Entry 8QOZ (electron microscopy, 3.10 A resolution); this record covers chains L and 4 of the 17 polymer chains in the assembly.

# Chain L
Molecule: U4/U6 small nuclear ribonucleoprotein Prp31
Source organism: Homo sapiens
Reference sequence: Q8WWY3 (PRP31_HUMAN); residues 1-499 here = UniProt positions 1-499
Chain sequence (499 residues; each row starts with the number of its first residue):
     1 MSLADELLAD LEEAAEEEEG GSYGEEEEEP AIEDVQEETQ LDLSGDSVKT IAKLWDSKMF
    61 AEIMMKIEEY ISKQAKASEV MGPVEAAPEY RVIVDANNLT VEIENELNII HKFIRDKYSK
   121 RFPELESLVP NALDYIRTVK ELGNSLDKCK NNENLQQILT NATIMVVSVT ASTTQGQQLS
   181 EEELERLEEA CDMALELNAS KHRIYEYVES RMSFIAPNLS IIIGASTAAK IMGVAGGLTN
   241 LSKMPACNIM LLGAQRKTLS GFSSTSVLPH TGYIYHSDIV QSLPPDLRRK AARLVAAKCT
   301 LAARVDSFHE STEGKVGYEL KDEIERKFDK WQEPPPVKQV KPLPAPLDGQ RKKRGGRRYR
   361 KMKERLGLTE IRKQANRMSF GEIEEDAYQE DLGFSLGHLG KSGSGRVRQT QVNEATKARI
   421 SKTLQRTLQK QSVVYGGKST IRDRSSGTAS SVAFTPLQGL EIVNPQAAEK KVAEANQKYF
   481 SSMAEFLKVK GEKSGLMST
Not modelled in the structure: 1-51, 81-85, 433-499
Swiss-Prot annotation at these positions:
  - motif: Arg351 to Glu364 (Nuclear localization signal (NLS))
  - site: Cys247 (Interaction with U4 snRNA), His270 (Interaction with U4 snRNA and U4atac snRNA), Arg289 (Interaction with U4atac snRNA), Arg293 (Interaction with U4 snRNA and U4atac snRNA), Lys298 (Interaction with U4 snRNA and U4atac snRNA)
  - modified residue: Ser379 (Phosphoserine), Ser395 (Phosphoserine), Ser432 (Phosphoserine), Lys438 (N6-acetyllysine), Ser439 (Phosphoserine), Thr440 (Phosphothreonine), Ser450 (Phosphoserine), Thr455 (Phosphothreonine)
  - cross-link (Glycyl lysine isopeptide (Lys-Gly)): Lys471 (interchain with G-Cter in SUMO2), Lys478 (interchain with G-Cter in SUMO2)

# Chain 4
Molecule: U4 snRNA
Source organism: Homo sapiens
Sequence (144 nucleotides; each row starts with the number of its first residue):
     1 AGCUUUGCGC AGUGGCAGUA UCGUAGCCAA UGAGGUCUAU CCGAGGCGCG AUUAUUGCUA
    61 AUUGAAAACU UUUCCCAAUA CCCCGCCGUG ACGACUUGCA AUAUAGUCGG CACUGGCAAU
   121 UUUUGACAGU CUCUACGGAG ACUG
Not modelled in the structure: 81-144

# Chain L / chain 4 interface
Pairs across the interface (58; chain L residue first):
  Val234(L) - U40(4)  base contact
  Met244(L) - U40(4)  base contact
  Cys247(L) - C41(4)  hydrogen bond to the base
  Cys247(L) - C42(4)  base contact
  Cys247(L) - G43(4)  base contact
  Asn248(L) - U40(4)  hydrogen bond to the phosphate
  Asn248(L) - C41(4)  hydrogen bond to the phosphate
  Leu251(L) - A39(4)  base contact
  Leu251(L) - U40(4)  sugar contact
  Leu251(L) - C41(4)  base contact
  Leu252(L) - U40(4)  base contact
  Arg256(L) - A39(4)  salt bridge to the phosphate
  Arg256(L) - U40(4)  salt bridge to the phosphate
  His270(L) - C37(4)  salt bridge to the phosphate
  His270(L) - A39(4)  stacking on the base
  Arg289(L) - U36(4)  salt bridge to the phosphate
  Lys290(L) - G34(4)  phosphate contact
  Arg293(L) - A33(4)  salt bridge to the phosphate
  Arg293(L) - G34(4)  salt bridge to the phosphate
  Arg293(L) - G35(4)  salt bridge to the phosphate
  Ala297(L) - G32(4)  phosphate contact
  Lys298(L) - U31(4)  phosphate contact
  Lys298(L) - G32(4)  salt bridge to the phosphate
  Leu301(L) - U31(4)  sugar contact
  Lys327(L) - C28(4)  phosphate contact
  Lys327(L) - A29(4)  salt bridge to the phosphate
  Lys330(L) - C27(4)  hydrogen bond to the sugar
  Lys338(L) - G48(4)  hydrogen bond to the phosphate
  Lys338(L) - C49(4)  salt bridge to the phosphate
  Gln339(L) - G50(4)  hydrogen bond to the phosphate
  Gln350(L) - U62(4)  hydrogen bond to the base
  Gln350(L) - U63(4)  hydrogen bond to the base
  Arg351(L) - U53(4)  sugar contact
  Lys352(L) - U53(4)  base contact
  Lys352(L) - A60(4)  base contact
  Lys352(L) - A61(4)  base contact
  Lys353(L) - U53(4)  base contact
  Arg354(L) - U53(4)  hydrogen bond to the base
  Arg354(L) - U56(4)  hydrogen bond to the base
  Arg354(L) - G57(4)  hydrogen bond to the base
  Arg354(L) - C58(4)  base contact
  Arg357(L) - C16(4)  base contact
  Arg357(L) - A17(4)  base contact
  Arg357(L) - G18(4)  hydrogen bond to the base
  Arg358(L) - G18(4)  hydrogen bond to the sugar
  Arg358(L) - A54(4)  sugar contact
  Arg358(L) - U55(4)  salt bridge to the phosphate
  Lys361(L) - G18(4)  base contact
  Arg365(L) - G18(4)  salt bridge to the phosphate
  Arg419(L) - A17(4)  salt bridge to the phosphate
  Arg419(L) - G18(4)  salt bridge to the phosphate
  Ser421(L) - U19(4)  hydrogen bond to the sugar
  Ser421(L) - A20(4)  hydrogen bond to the phosphate
  Lys422(L) - A20(4)  hydrogen bond to the phosphate
  Lys422(L) - U21(4)  salt bridge to the phosphate
  Thr423(L) - A20(4)  hydrogen bond to the phosphate
  Lys430(L) - U36(4)  base contact
  Lys430(L) - C37(4)  hydrogen bond to the base
Interface residues without a listed pair, chain L (36 interface residues in all): Met250, Gly253, Pro336, Met362

# In short
Chain L and chain 4 form an interface of 36 and 34 residues respectively; the contacts include 18 hydrogen
bonds, 15 salt bridges and 1 aromatic stacking contact. Polar pairs include Cys247(L)-C41(4), Gln350(L)-U62(4)
and Gln350(L)-U63(4).
Chain L is U4/U6 small nuclear ribonucleoprotein Prp31 and chain 4 is U4 snRNA, both from Homo sapiens; the
structure, Cryo-EM Structure of Pre-B+5'ss+ATPgammaS Complex (core part), was determined by electron
microscopy, deposited together with 8QP8, 8QP9, 8QPA, 8QPB, 8QPE and 8QPK.
